PDB entry 4F49 | X-ray diffraction, 2.25 A resolution | chain A

[Chain A]
Molecule: 3C-like proteinase
Source organism: Porcine transmissible gastroenteritis coronavirus
Notes: EC 3.4.22.-
UniProt: P0C6V2 (R1A_CVPPU); residues 1-303 here correspond to UniProt positions 2879-3181 (UniProt number = residue number + 2878)
Chain sequence (310 residues; row label = number of the first residue in the row; numbers below 1 keep their minus sign (Met-6 is residue -6)):
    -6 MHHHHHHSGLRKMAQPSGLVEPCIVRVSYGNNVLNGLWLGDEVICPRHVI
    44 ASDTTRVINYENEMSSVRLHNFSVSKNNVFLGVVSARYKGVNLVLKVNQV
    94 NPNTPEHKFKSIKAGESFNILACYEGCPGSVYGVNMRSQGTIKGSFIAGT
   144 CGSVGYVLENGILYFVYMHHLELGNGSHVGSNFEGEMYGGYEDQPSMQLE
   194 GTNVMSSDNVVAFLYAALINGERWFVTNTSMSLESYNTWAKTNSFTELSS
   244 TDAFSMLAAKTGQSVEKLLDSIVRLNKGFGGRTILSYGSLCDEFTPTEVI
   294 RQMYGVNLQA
Disordered / not traced: -6 to -1, 300-303
Construct notes: expression tag (-6 to 0)
Swiss-Prot annotation at these positions:
  - active site (For 3CL-PRO activity): His41, Cys144
  - site: Gln302, Ala303 (Cleavage)
Covalently attached groups: compound K36 linked to Cys144
Small-molecule neighbours: K36 ((1S,2S)-2-({N-[(benzyloxy)carbonyl]-L-leucyl}amino)-1-hydroxy-3-[(3S)-2-oxopyrrolidin-3-yl]propane-1-sulfonic acid): His41, Thr47, Ile51, Tyr53, Phe139, Ile140, Ala141, Gly142, Thr143, His162, His163, Leu164, Glu165, His171, Asp186, Gln187, Pro188
From the paper describing this entry:
  - binding site for K36: Thr47, Phe139, Cys144, His162, His163, Glu165
  - catalytic residues: Cys144

[Summary]
Covalently linked compound K36: at Cys144. UniProt lists active-site residues His41 and Cys144. From the
paper: the catalytic residue Cys144; a binding site for K36 at Thr47, Phe139 and Cys144 among others.
Chain A is 3C-like proteinase (Porcine transmissible gastroenteritis coronavirus); the structure, 2.25A
resolution structure of Transmissible Gastroenteritis Virus Protease containing a covalently bound Dipeptidyl
Inhibitor, was determined by X-ray diffraction together with 3UR6, 3UR9 and 4DCD from the same study.
